5G2A - chain A; structure by X-ray diffraction, 2.17 A resolution.

== Chain A ==
Molecule: Chloride pumping rhodopsin
Source organism: Nonlabens marinus S1-08
UniProtKB: W8VZW3 (W8VZW3_9FLAO); numbering as in UniProt (aligned over 1-272)
Chain sequence (275 residues; each row starts with the number of its first residue; numbers below 1 keep their minus sign (Pro-2 is residue -2)):
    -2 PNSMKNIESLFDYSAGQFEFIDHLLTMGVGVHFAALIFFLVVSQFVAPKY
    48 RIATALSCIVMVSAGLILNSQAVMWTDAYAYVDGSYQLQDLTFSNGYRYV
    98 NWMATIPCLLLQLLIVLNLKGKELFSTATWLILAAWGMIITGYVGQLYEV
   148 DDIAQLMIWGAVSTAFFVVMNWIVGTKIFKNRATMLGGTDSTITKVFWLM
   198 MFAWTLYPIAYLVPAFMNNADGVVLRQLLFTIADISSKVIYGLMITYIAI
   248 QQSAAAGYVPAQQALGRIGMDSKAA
Disordered / not traced: -2 to 1, 266-272
Sequence notes: expression tag (-2 to 0)
Glycans and other covalent adducts: retinal (RET) linked to Lys235
Ligand contacts: retinal (RET): Tyr96, Trp99, Thr102, Ile103, Leu106, Met135, Ile136, Gly139, Gly157, Ser160, Thr161, Phe164, Trp201, Tyr204, Pro205, Tyr208, Asp231, Ser234
Reported in the primary citation:
  - binding site for bromide ion: Ala44, Pro45, Lys46
  - mutagenesis - F15A, W72A, Y83A: decreased stability
  - mutagenesis - T102D: abolished binding to 1.5 M NaCl

== In short ==
Retinal is covalently linked to Lys235. From the paper: a binding site for bromide ion at Ala44, Pro45 and
Lys46; F15A, W72A and Y83A reduce stability.
Chain A is Chloride pumping rhodopsin (Nonlabens marinus S1-08); the structure, The crystal structure of
light-driven chloride pump ClR at pH 6.0 with Bromide ion, was determined by X-ray diffraction together with
5G28, 5G2C, 5G2D and 5G54 from the same study.
